PDB entry 3BG3 | X-ray diffraction, 2.80 A resolution | chains B and D of the 4 polymer chains in the assembly

[Chain B (and D)]
Name: Pyruvate carboxylase, mitochondrial
From: Homo sapiens
Notes: EC 6.4.1.1; fragment: CT+PT+BCCP Domain; chain D of this document is another copy of the same molecule, construct and numbering; everything in this record applies to it too
UniProtKB: P11498 (PYC_HUMAN); numbering as in UniProt (aligned over 482-1178)
Chain sequence (718 residues; row label = number of the first residue in the row):
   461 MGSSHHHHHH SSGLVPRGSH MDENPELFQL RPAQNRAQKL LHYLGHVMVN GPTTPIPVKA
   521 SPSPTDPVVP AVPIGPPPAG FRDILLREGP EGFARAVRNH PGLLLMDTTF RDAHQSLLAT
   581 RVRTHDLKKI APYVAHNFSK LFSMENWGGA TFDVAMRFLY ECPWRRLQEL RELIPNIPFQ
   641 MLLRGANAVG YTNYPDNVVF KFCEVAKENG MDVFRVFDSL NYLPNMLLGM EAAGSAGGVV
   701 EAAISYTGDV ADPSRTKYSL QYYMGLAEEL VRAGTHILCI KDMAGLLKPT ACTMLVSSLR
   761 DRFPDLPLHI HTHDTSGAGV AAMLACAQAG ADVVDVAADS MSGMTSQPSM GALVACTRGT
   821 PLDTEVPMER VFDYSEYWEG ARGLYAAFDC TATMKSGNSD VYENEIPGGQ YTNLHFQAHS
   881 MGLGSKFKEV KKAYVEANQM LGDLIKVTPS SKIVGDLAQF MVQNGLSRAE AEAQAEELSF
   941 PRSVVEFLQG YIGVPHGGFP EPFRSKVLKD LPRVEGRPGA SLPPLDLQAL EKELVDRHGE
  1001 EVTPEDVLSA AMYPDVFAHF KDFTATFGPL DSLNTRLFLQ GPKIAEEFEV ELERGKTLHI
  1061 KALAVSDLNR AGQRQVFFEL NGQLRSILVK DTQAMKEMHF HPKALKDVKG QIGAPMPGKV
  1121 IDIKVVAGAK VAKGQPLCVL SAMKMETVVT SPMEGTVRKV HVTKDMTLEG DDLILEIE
Unresolved in the structure: 461-493, 1098-1178 (chain D: 461-493, 1098-1102)
Sequence notes: expression tag (461-481)
Modified / non-standard residues: Lys-741 (lysine nz-carboxylic acid; KCX)
UniProt features mapped onto this chain:
  - binding site (substrate): Arg-571 to Gln-575, Arg-644, Thr-908
  - binding site (Mn(2+)): Asp-572, Lys-741, His-771, His-773
  - modified residue: Lys-589 (N6-acetyllysine), Lys-661 (N6-acetyllysine), Lys-717 (N6-acetyllysine), Lys-741 (N6-carboxylysine), Lys-748 (N6-acetyllysine), Lys-892 (N6-acetyllysine), Lys-969 (N6-acetyllysine), Lys-992 (N6-acetyllysine), Thr-1003 (Phosphothreonine), Lys-1061 (N6-acetyllysine), Lys-1090 (N6-acetyllysine), Lys-1124 (N6-acetyllysine), Lys-1144 (N6-biotinyllysine)
  - natural variant: Arg-583 (R583L: In PC deficiency), Ala-610 (A610T: In PC deficiency), Arg-631 (R631Q: In PC deficiency), Met-743 (M743I: In PC deficiency), Val-1131 to Lys-1133 (deletion: In PC deficiency)
  - mutagenesis: Phe-1077 (F1077A/E: Loss of tetramerization and enzyme activity, resulting in an inactive homodimer)
Metal / ion sites: Mn2+: Asp-572, Lys-741
Ligand contacts:
  - BTI (5-(hexahydro-2-oxo-1H-thieno[3,4-d]imidazol-6-yl)pentanal): Gln-575, Ala-610, Asp-613, Val-614, Arg-617, Phe-618, Arg-644, Tyr-651, Gln-870, Asn-873, Val-907, Thr-908, Ser-911, Lys-912
  - pyruvic acid (PYR): Arg-571, Asp-572, Gln-575, Gly-609, Ala-610, Leu-642, Arg-644, Phe-677, Lys-741, Val-907, Thr-908
What the authors report for this chain:
  - mutagenesis - F1077A, F1077E: abolished catalytic activity
  - binding site for BTI: Gln-575, Ala-610, Arg-644, Tyr-651, Thr-908, Ser-911, Lys-912
  - binding site for pyruvic acid: Arg-644
  - post-translational modification sites: Lys-741
  - conformationally variable residues (loop rearrangement): His-875 to Ser-885

[How chain B and chain D interact]
Residue-residue contacts (18; chain B residue first):
  Glu-1046(B) with Arg-1070(D), salt bridge
  Leu-1063(B) with Ser-1066(D); Gln-1075(D); Phe-1077(D), hydrophobic
  Ala-1064(B) with Ser-1066(D); Phe-1077(D), hydrophobic
  Ser-1066(B) with Leu-1063(D); Ala-1064(D)
  Arg-1070(B) with Ala-1045(D)
  Gln-1075(B) with Leu-1063(D)
  Phe-1077(B) with Leu-1063(D), hydrophobic; Ala-1064(D), hydrophobic; Phe-1077(D), hydrophobic; Leu-1084(D), hydrophobic
  Leu-1084(B) with Leu-1084(D), hydrophobic; Arg-1085(D); Ser-1086(D)
  Ser-1086(B) with Leu-1084(D)
Also at the interface, not in a pair above, chain B (13 interface residues in all): Lys-1043, Ile-1044, Asp-1067, Arg-1085
Also at the interface, not in a pair above, chain D (12 interface residues in all): Ile-1044, Asp-1067

[Overview]
The interface between chain B and chain D involves 13 residues on one side and 12 on the other, with 1 salt
bridge. The salt-bridged pair is Glu-1046(B)/Arg-1070(D). The paper reports a binding site for BTI at
Gln-575(B), Ala-610(B) and Arg-644(B) among others; F1077A and F1077E of chain B abolish catalytic activity.
Both chains are Pyruvate carboxylase, mitochondrial (Homo sapiens). Entry 3BG3 (Crystal Structure of Human
Pyruvate Carboxylase (missing the biotin carboxylase domain at the N-terminus)) was determined by X-ray
diffraction, deposited together with 3BG5 and 3BG9.
